5YW8 - chains A and B of the 8 polymer chains in the assembly; structure by electron microscopy, 4.40 A resolution (low resolution: residue-level contacts below are approximate; hydrogen-bond / salt-bridge calls are withheld).

Chain A:
Name: ATP-sensitive inward rectifier potassium channel 11
Source organism: Mus musculus
UniProt: Q61743 (KCJ11_MOUSE); residues 1-390 here = UniProt positions 1-390
Chain sequence (390 residues; each row starts with the number of its first residue):
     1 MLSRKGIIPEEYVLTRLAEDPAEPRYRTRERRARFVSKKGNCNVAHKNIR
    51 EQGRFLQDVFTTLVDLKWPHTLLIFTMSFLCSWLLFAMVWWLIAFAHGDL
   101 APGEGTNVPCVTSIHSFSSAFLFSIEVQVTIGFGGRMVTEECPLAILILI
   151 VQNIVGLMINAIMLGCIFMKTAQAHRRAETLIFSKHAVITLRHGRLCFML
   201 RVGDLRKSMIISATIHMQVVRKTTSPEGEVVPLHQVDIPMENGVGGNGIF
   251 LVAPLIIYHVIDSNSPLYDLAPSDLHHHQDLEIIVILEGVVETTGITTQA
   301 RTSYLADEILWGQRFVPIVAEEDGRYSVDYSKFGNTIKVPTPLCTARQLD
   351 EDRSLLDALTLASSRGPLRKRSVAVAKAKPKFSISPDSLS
Unresolved in the structure: 1-31, 357-390
Disulfides: C110-C142
Residues lining bound ligands:
  - ATP-gamma-S (AGS; phosphothiophosphoric acid-adenylate ester), molecule 1: N48, I49, R50, R54
  - ATP-gamma-S (AGS), molecule 2: I182, F183, S184, K185, L205, Y330, S331, F333, G334
Curated features (UniProtKB/Swiss-Prot):
  - motif: T130 to G135 (Selectivity filter)
  - binding site (ATP): N48, R50, Y330
  - binding site (K(+)): T130, F133
  - binding site (a 1,2-diacyl-sn-glycero-3-phospho-(1D-myo-inositol-4,5-bisphosphate)): R176
  - site: N160 (Role in the control of polyamine-mediated channel gating and in the blocking by intracellular magnesium)
  - modified residue: T341 (Phosphothreonine), S385 (Phosphoserine)

Chain B:
Name: ATP-binding cassette sub-family C member 8 isoform X2
Source organism: Mesocricetus auratus
UniProt: A0A1U7R319 (A0A1U7R319_MESAU); residue numbers follow UniProt; this construct covers 1-1582
Chain sequence (1582 residues; each row starts with the number of its first residue):
     1 MPLAFCGTENHSAAYRVDQGVLNNGCFVDALNVVPHVFLLFITFPILFIG
    51 WGSQSSKVHIHHSTWLHFPGHNLRWILTFILLFVLVCEIAEGILSDGVTE
   101 SRHLHLYMPAGMAFMAAITSVVYYHNIETSNFPKLLIALLIYWTLAFITK
   151 TIKFVKFYDHAIGFSQLRFCLTGLLVILYGMLLLVEVNVIRVRRYIFFKT
   201 PREVKPPEDLQDLGVRFLQPFVNLLSKGTYWWMNAFIKTAHKKPIDLRAI
   251 GKLPIAMRALTNYQRLCVAFDAQARKDTQSPQGARAIWRALCHAFGRRLI
   301 LSSTFRILADLLGFAGPLCIFGIVDHLGKENHVFQPKTQFLGVYFVSSQE
   351 FLGNAYVLAVLLFLALLLQRTFLQASYYVAIETGINLRGAIQTKIYNKIM
   401 HLSTSNLSMGEMTAGQICNLVAIDTNQLMWFFFLCPNLWAMPVQIIVGVI
   451 LLYYILGVSALIGAAVIILLAPVQYFVATKLSQAQRSTLEHSNERLKQTN
   501 EMLRGMKLLKLYAWESIFCSRVEVTRRKEMTSLRAFAVYTSISIFMNTAI
   551 PIAAVLITFVGHVSFFKESDLSPSVAFASLSLFHILVTPLFLLSSVVRST
   601 VKALVSVQKLSEFLSSAEIREEQCAPREPAPQGQAGKYQAVPLKVVNRKR
   651 PAREEVRDLLGPLQRLAPSMDGDADNFCVQIIGGFFTWTPDGIPTLSNIT
   701 IRIPRGQLTMIVGQVGCGKSSLLLATLGEMQKVSGAVFWNSNLPDSEGED
   751 PSSPERETAAGSDIRSRGPVAYASQKPWLLNATVEENITFESPFNKQRYK
   801 MVIEACSLQPDIDILPHGDQTQIGERGINLSGGQRQRISVARALYQQTNV
   851 VFLDDPFSALDVHLSDHLMQAGILELLRDDKRTVVLVTHKLQYLPHADWI
   901 IAMKDGTIQREGTLKDFQRSECQLFEHWKTLMNRQDQELEKETVMERKAS
   951 EPSQGLPRAMSSRDGLLLDEEEEEEEAAESEEDDNLSSVLHQRAKIPWRA
  1001 CTKYLSSAGILLLSLLVFSQLLKHMVLVAIDYWLAKWTDSALVLSPAARN
  1051 CSLSQECDLDQSVYAMVFTLLCSLGIVLCLVTSVTVEWTGLKVAKRLHRS
  1101 LLNRIILAPMRFFETTPLGSILNRFSSDCNTIDQHIPSTLECLSRSTLLC
  1151 VSALTVISYVTPVFLVALLPLAVVCYFIQKYFRVASRDLQQLDDTTQLPL
  1201 LSHFAETVEGLTTIRAFRYEARFQQKLLEYTDSNNIASLFLTAANRWLEV
  1251 RMEYIGACVVLIAAATSISNSLHRELSAGLVGLGLTYALMVSNYLNWMVR
  1301 NLADMEIQLGAVKRIHALLKTEAESYEGLLAPSLIPKNWPDQGKIQIQNL
  1351 SVRYDSSLKPVLKHVNALISPGQKIGICGRTGSGKSSFSLAFFRMVDMFE
  1401 GRIIIDGIDIAKLPLHTLRSRLSIILQDPVLFSGTIRFNLDPEKKCSDST
  1451 LWEALEIAQLKLVVKALPGGLDAIITEGGENFSQGQRQLFCLARAFVRKT
  1501 SIFIMDEATASIDMATENILQKVVMTAFADRTVVTIAHRVHTILSADLVM
  1551 VLKRGAILEFDKPETLLSQKDSVFASFVRADK
Unresolved in the structure: 1-23, 53-62, 97-102, 161-166, 278-282, 330-353, 407-410, 567-570, 617-677, 740-767, 922-995, 1041-1059, 1322-1331, 1580-1582
Residues lining bound ligands: ATP-gamma-S (AGS; phosphothiophosphoric acid-adenylate ester): T404, S405, W688, Q714, V715, G716, C717, G718, K719, S720, S721, Q775
Reported in the primary citation:
  - mutagenesis - K1385M: decreased binding to Mg-ADP (citing earlier work)

How chain A and chain B interact:
Pairs across the interface - 32 pairs, chain A then chain B:
  K47(A) with S63(B)
  N48(A) with S63(B); T64(B); Q211(B); D212(B)
  I49(A) with S63(B); T64(B)
  R50(A) with T64(B)
  E51(A) with T64(B); T129(B); S130(B); N131(B)
  Q52(A) with N131(B)
  G53(A) with F132(B)
  L56(A) with I49(B); F132(B)
  Q57(A) with F132(B)
  H70(A) with W51(B); G52(B)
  I74(A) with I49(B)
  M77(A) with F48(B)
  C81(A) with F41(B)
  L84(A) with F41(B)
  L85(A) with F41(B)
  M88(A) with V33(B); V34(B)
  W91(A) with A30(B)
  L92(A) with F27(B); V34(B)
  F95(A) with C26(B); F27(B)
  A96(A) with F27(B)
Also at the interface, not in a pair above, chain A (24 interface residues in all): V59, T62, L63, L73
Also at the interface, not in a pair above, chain B (22 interface residues in all): V37, F38, P45, L66

Overview:
24 residues of chain A and 22 residues of chain B are in contact. Bound to chain A: ATP-gamma-S. Bound to
chain B: ATP-gamma-S. UniProt lists 3 ATP-binding residues, K+-binding residues T130(A) and F133(A) and
residue binding 1,2-diacyl-sn-glycero-3-phospho-(1D-myo-inositol-4,5-bisphosphate) R176(A) on chain A. From
the paper: K1385M of chain B reduces binding to Mg-ADP.
Chain A is ATP-sensitive inward rectifier potassium channel 11 (Mus musculus) and chain B is ATP-binding
cassette sub-family C member 8 isoform X2 (Mesocricetus auratus); the structure, Structure of pancreatic
ATP-sensitive potassium channel bound with ATPgammaS (all particles at 4.4A), was determined by electron
microscopy (same publication as 5YKE, 5YKF, 5YKG, 5YW9, 5YWA, 5YWB and 5YWC).
